PDB entry 8SZW | electron microscopy, 3.63 A resolution | chains G and I of the 7 polymer chains in the assembly

== Chain G ==
Molecule: DNA-directed RNA polymerase subunit alpha
From: Escherichia coli
Notes: EC 2.7.7.6
UniProtKB: P0A7Z4 (RPOA_ECOLI); residue numbers follow UniProt; this construct covers 1-329
Chain sequence (329 residues; row label = number of the first residue in the row):
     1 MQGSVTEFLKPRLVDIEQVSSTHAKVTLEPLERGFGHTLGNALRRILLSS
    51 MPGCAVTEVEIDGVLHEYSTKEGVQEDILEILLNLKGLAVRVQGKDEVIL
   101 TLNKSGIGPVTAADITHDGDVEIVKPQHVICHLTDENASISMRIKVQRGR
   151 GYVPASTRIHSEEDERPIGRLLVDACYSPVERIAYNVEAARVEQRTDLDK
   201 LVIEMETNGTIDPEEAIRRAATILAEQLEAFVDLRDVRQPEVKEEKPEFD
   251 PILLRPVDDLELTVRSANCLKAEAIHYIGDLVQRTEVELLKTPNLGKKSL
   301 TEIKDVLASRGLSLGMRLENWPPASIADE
Disordered / not traced: 1-5, 238-329
Swiss-Prot annotation at these positions:
  - region: Glu162 to Glu165 (Required for interaction with Crp at class II promoters)
  - modified residue: Arg265 (ADP-ribosylarginine), Lys297 (N6-acetyllysine), Lys298 (N6-acetyllysine)
  - mutagenesis: Arg45 (R45C: In rpoA112; temperature-sensitive, blocks RNA polymerase assembly), Glu162 to Glu165 (5-fold decrease in CRP-class II promoter-dependent transcription), Glu165 (E165K: 5-fold decrease in CRP-class II promoter-dependent transcription), Arg191 (R191C: In rpoA101; temperature-sensitive)

== Chain I ==
Molecule: DNA-directed RNA polymerase subunit beta
From: Escherichia coli
Notes: EC 2.7.7.6
UniProtKB: P0A8V2 (RPOB_ECOLI); residues 1-1342 here = UniProt positions 1-1342
Chain sequence (1342 residues; row label = number of the first residue in the row):
     1 MVYSYTEKKRIRKDFGKRPQVLDVPYLLSIQLDSFQKFIEQDPEGQYGLE
    51 AAFRSVFPIQSYSGNSELQYVSYRLGEPVFDVQECQIRGVTYSAPLRVKL
   101 RLVIYEREAPEGTVKDIKEQEVYMGEIPLMTDNGTFVINGTERVIVSQLH
   151 RSPGVFFDSDKGKTHSSGKVLYNARIIPYRGSWLDFEFDPKDNLFVRIDR
   201 RRKLPATIILRALNYTTEQILDLFFEKVIFEIRDNKLQMELVPERLRGET
   251 ASFDIEANGKVYVEKGRRITARHIRQLEKDDVKLIEVPVEYIAGKVVAKD
   301 YIDESTGELICAANMELSLDLLAKLSQSGHKRIETLFTNDLDHGPYISET
   351 LRVDPTNDRLSALVEIYRMMRPGEPPTREAAESLFENLFFSEDRYDLSAV
   401 GRMKFNRSLLREEIEGSGILSKDDIIDVMKKLIDIRNGKGEVDDIDHLGN
   451 RRIRSVGEMAENQFRVGLVRVERAVKERLSLGDLDTLMPQDMINAKPISA
   501 AVKEFFGSSQLSQFMDQNNPLSEITHKRRISALGPGGLTRERAGFEVRDV
   551 HPTHYGRVCPIETPEGPNIGLINSLSVYAQTNEYGFLETPYRKVTDGVVT
   601 DEIHYLSAIEEGNYVIAQANSNLDEEGHFVEDLVTCRSKGESSLFSRDQV
   651 DYMDVSTQQVVSVGASLIPFLEHDDANRALMGANMQRQAVPTLRADKPLV
   701 GTGMERAVAVDSGVTAVAKRGGVVQYVDASRIVIKVNEDEMYPGEAGIDI
   751 YNLTKYTRSNQNTCINQMPCVSLGEPVERGDVLADGPSTDLGELALGQNM
   801 RVAFMPWNGYNFEDSILVSERVVQEDRFTTIHIQELACVSRDTKLGPEEI
   851 TADIPNVGEAALSKLDESGIVYIGAEVTGGDILVGKVTPKGETQLTPEEK
   901 LLRAIFGEKASDVKDSSLRVPNGVSGTVIDVQVFTRDGVEKDKRALEIEE
   951 MQLKQAKKDLSEELQILEAGLFSRIRAVLVAGGVEAEKLDKLPRDRWLEL
  1001 GLTDEEKQNQLEQLAEQYDELKHEFEKKLEAKRRKITQGDDLAPGVLKIV
  1051 KVYLAVKRRIQPGDKMAGRHGNKGVISKINPIEDMPYDENGTPVDIVLNP
  1101 LGVPSRMNIGQILETHLGMAAKGIGDKINAMLKQQQEVAKLREFIQRAYD
  1151 LGADVRQKVDLSTFSDEEVMRLAENLRKGMPIATPVFDGAKEAEIKELLK
  1201 LGDLPTSGQIRLYDGRTGEQFERPVTVGYMYMLKLNHLVDDKMHARSTGS
  1251 YSLVTQQPLGGKAQFGGQRFGEMEVWALEAYGAAYTLQEMLTVKSDDVNG
  1301 RTKMYKNIVDGNHQMEPGMPESFNVLLKEIRSLGINIELEDE
Disordered / not traced: 1, 893-910, 1342
Swiss-Prot annotation at these positions:
  - modified residue (N6-acetyllysine): Lys1022, Lys1200
  - mutagenesis: Ile561 (I561S: Resistant to antibiotics salinamide A and B), Ile569 (I569S: Resistant to antibiotics salinamide A and B), Ala665 (A665E: Resistant to antibiotics salinamide A and B), Asp675 (D675A/G: Resistant to antibiotics salinamide A and B), Asn677 (N677H/K: Resistant to antibiotics salinamide A and B), Leu680 (L680M: Resistant to antibiotics salinamide A and B), Glu813 (E813K: Disrupts the enzyme's active center)

== Interface between chain G and chain I ==
Contacting residue pairs - 60 pairs, chain G then chain I:
  Asn41(G) - Gly1215(I)
  Asn41(G) - Arg1216(I)  hydrogen bond (side chain-backbone)
  Asn41(G) - Thr1217(I)  hydrogen bond (side chain-backbone)
  Asn41(G) - Gly1218(I)
  Arg44(G) - Glu1083(I)  hydrogen bond (side chain-backbone)
  Arg44(G) - Tyr1087(I)
  Arg45(G) - Glu1083(I)
  Arg45(G) - Asp1084(I)  salt bridge
  Arg45(G) - Gly1215(I)
  Arg45(G) - Arg1216(I)
  Leu48(G) - Glu1083(I)
  Ser49(G) - Glu1083(I)  hydrogen bond
  Leu65(G) - Ile873(I)
  Leu65(G) - Gly874(I)
  His66(G) - Ile873(I)
  His66(G) - Gly874(I)
  His66(G) - Thr927(I)
  His66(G) - Ile929(I)
  Glu67(G) - Lys1057(I)  salt bridge
  Tyr68(G) - Tyr756(I)
  Tyr68(G) - Ile831(I)  hydrophobic
  Tyr68(G) - Ile929(I)  hydrophobic
  Tyr68(G) - Ala1055(I)
  Tyr68(G) - Lys1057(I)
  Thr70(G) - Ala729(I)
  Lys71(G) - Asp728(I)
  Glu72(G) - Asp728(I)
  Gly73(G) - Asp728(I)  hydrogen bond (backbone-side chain)
  Val74(G) - Asp728(I)  hydrogen bond (backbone-side chain)
  Val74(G) - Ala729(I)  hydrogen bond (backbone-backbone)
  Gln75(G) - Val727(I)
  Gln75(G) - Ala729(I)
  Gln75(G) - Pro769(I)
  Glu76(G) - Ala729(I)
  Asp77(G) - Lys755(I)  salt bridge
  Asp77(G) - Tyr756(I)  hydrogen bond
  Asp77(G) - Asn766(I)
  Leu79(G) - Leu693(I)  hydrophobic
  Leu79(G) - Tyr756(I)
  Leu79(G) - Ile831(I)  hydrophobic
  Leu79(G) - Lys1057(I)
  Glu80(G) - Arg694(I)
  Leu83(G) - Leu693(I)  hydrophobic
  Leu83(G) - Arg694(I)
  Lys86(G) - Gln824(I)  hydrogen bond (side chain-backbone)
  Thr134(G) - Tyr726(I)
  Thr134(G) - Val727(I)  hydrogen bond (side chain-backbone)
  Thr134(G) - Leu773(I)
  Tyr152(G) - Val823(I)
  Tyr152(G) - Gln824(I)
  Asp174(G) - Asp826(I)
  Asp174(G) - Arg1059(I)  salt bridge
  Cys176(G) - Gln824(I)
  Glu181(G) - Arg821(I)  hydrogen bond (backbone-side chain)
  Arg182(G) - Asn1090(I)  hydrogen bond (side chain-backbone)
  Ala184(G) - Glu1089(I)
  Ala184(G) - Asn1090(I)
  Ala184(G) - Gly1091(I)
  Tyr185(G) - Tyr1087(I)  hydrogen bond
  Tyr185(G) - Gly1218(I)  hydrogen bond (side chain-backbone)
Other interface residues (no listed pair), chain G (36 interface residues in all): His37, Ile107, Asp135, Ile159, Ile168, Ile183, Glu204
Other interface residues (no listed pair), chain I (43 interface residues in all): Ser730, Met768, Ser772, Glu820, Ala875, Glu876, Val1056, Ile1082, Thr1092, Pro1093

== Summary ==
Chain G and chain I form an interface of 36 and 43 residues respectively, with 14 hydrogen bonds and 4 salt
bridges. Among the polar pairs are Arg45(G)-Asp1084(I), Glu67(G)-Lys1057(I) and Asp77(G)-Lys755(I). UniProt
lists 6 mutagenesis sites on chain G; 7 mutagenesis sites on chain I.
Here chain G is DNA-directed RNA polymerase subunit alpha and chain I is DNA-directed RNA polymerase subunit
beta, both from Escherichia coli. Entry 8SZW (Reconstituted E. coli RNA polymerase post-termination complex on
negatively-supercoiled DNA: open duplex DNA (rPTCo)) was determined by electron microscopy (same publication
as 8T00, 8T02 and 8T0L).
